Entry 6JXR (electron microscopy, 3.70 A resolution); this record covers chains f and g of the 8 polymer chains in the assembly.

# Chain f
Protein: T-cell surface glycoprotein CD3 epsilon chain
From: Homo sapiens
UniProt: P07766 (CD3E_HUMAN); numbering as in UniProt (aligned over 1-207)
Chain sequence (207 residues; each row starts with the number of its first residue):
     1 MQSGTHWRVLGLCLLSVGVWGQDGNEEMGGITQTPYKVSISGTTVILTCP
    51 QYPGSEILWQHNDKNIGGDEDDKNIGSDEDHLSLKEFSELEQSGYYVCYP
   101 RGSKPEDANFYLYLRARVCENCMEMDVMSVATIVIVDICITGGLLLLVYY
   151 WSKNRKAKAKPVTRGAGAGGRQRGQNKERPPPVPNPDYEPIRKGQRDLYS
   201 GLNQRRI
Unresolved in the structure: 1-32, 157-207
Disulfide bonds: Cys49-Cys98, Cys119-Cys122

# Chain g
Protein: T-cell surface glycoprotein CD3 gamma chain
From: Homo sapiens
UniProt: P09693 (CD3G_HUMAN); residue numbers follow UniProt; this construct covers 1-182
Chain sequence (182 residues; each row starts with the number of its first residue):
     1 MEQGKGLAVLILAIILLQGTLAQSIKGNHLVKVYDYQEDGSVLLTCDAEA
    51 KNITWFKDGKMIGFLTEDKKKWNLGSNAKDPRGMYQCKGSQNKSKPLQVY
   101 YRMCQNCIELNAATISGFLFAEIVSIFVLAVGVYFIAGQDGVRQSRASDK
   151 QTLLPNDQLYQPLKDREDDQYSHLQGNQLRRN
Unresolved in the structure: 1-23, 139-182
Disulfide bonds: Cys46-Cys87, Cys104-Cys107
UniProt features mapped onto this chain:
  - motif: Leu153, Leu154 (Di-leucine motif)
  - modified residue (Phosphoserine): Ser145, Ser148
  - glycosylation (N-linked (GlcNAc...) asparagine): Asn52, Asn92
  - mutagenesis: Leu153 (L153A: Abolishes lysosomal targeting; L153I: Diminished but persistent lysosomal targeting), Leu154 (L154A: Abolishes lysosomal targeting; L154A: Diminished but persistent lysosomal targeting; L154I: No effect), Tyr160 (Y160A: Abolishes lysosomal targeting), Leu163 (L163A: Abolishes lysosomal targeting)

# Interface between chain f and chain g
Contacting residue pairs (58):
  Gln33(f) with Met84(g)
  Pro35(f) with Gln98(g)
  Tyr36(f) with Gln98(g), hydrogen bond (backbone-side chain)
  Val38(f) with Tyr100(g), hydrophobic
  Ile40(f) with Arg102(g)
  Glu89(f) with Met103(g)
  Tyr95(f) with Lys32(g); Val33(g), hydrogen bond (side chain-backbone)
  Glu106(f) with Lys26(g); Gly27(g); His29(g); Lys95(g)
  Asp107(f) with Lys95(g), hydrogen bond (backbone-side chain)
  Ala108(f) with His29(g), hydrogen bond (backbone-side chain); Lys95(g), hydrogen bond (backbone-side chain)
  Asn109(f) with Lys95(g); Pro96(g)
  Phe110(f) with Met84(g), hydrophobic; Gln98(g)
  Tyr111(f) with His29(g); Leu97(g); Gln98(g), hydrogen bond (backbone-backbone)
  Leu112(f) with Gln98(g)
  Tyr113(f) with Val33(g), hydrophobic; Asp35(g); Gln98(g), hydrogen bond (backbone-backbone); Tyr100(g), hydrogen bond (backbone-backbone); Tyr101(g)
  Leu114(f) with Tyr100(g), hydrophobic
  Arg115(f) with Asp35(g), salt bridge; Tyr36(g); Asn77(g); Tyr100(g); Tyr101(g); Arg102(g), hydrogen bond (backbone-backbone); Met103(g)
  Ala116(f) with Arg102(g)
  Arg117(f) with Arg102(g), hydrogen bond (backbone-backbone); Met103(g), hydrogen bond
  Asn121(f) with Ile108(g); Glu109(g); Leu110(g), hydrogen bond (backbone-backbone)
  Cys122(f) with Ile108(g); Glu109(g)
  Met123(f) with Ile108(g); Leu110(g), hydrophobic
  Met125(f) with Asn106(g); Ile108(g), hydrophobic
  Asp137(f) with Glu122(g)
  Thr141(f) with Glu122(g); Ile126(g)
  Leu145(f) with Leu129(g); Ala130(g); Val133(g), hydrophobic
  Tyr149(f) with Val133(g), hydrophobic; Ala137(g), hydrophobic
  Ser152(f) with Ala137(g), hydrogen bond (side chain-backbone)
  Lys153(f) with Ala137(g)
Also at the interface, not in a pair above, chain f (35 interface residues in all): Ser93, Pro105, Cys119, Glu124, Val148, Trp151
Also at the interface, not in a pair above, chain g (31 interface residues in all): Val99, Cys104, Cys107, Tyr134

# In short
35 residues of chain f and 31 residues of chain g are in contact; the contacts include 13 hydrogen bonds and 1
salt bridge. Among the polar pairs are Arg115(f)-Asp35(g), Tyr36(f)-Gln98(g) and Tyr95(f)-Val33(g). Curated
annotation (UniProt) lists 4 mutagenesis sites on chain g.
Chain f is T-cell surface glycoprotein CD3 epsilon chain and chain g is T-cell surface glycoprotein CD3 gamma
chain, both from Homo sapiens; the structure, Structure of human T cell receptor-CD3 complex, was determined
by electron microscopy.
